Entry 1KY5 (X-ray diffraction, 2.80 A resolution); this record covers chains A and D of the 4 polymer chains in the assembly.

Chain A:
Molecule: S-adenosylhomocysteine hydrolase
Organism: Rattus norvegicus
Notes: EC 3.3.1.1
UniProtKB: P10760 (SAHH_RAT); numbering as in UniProt (aligned over 1-431)
Chain sequence (431 residues; row label = number of the first residue in the row):
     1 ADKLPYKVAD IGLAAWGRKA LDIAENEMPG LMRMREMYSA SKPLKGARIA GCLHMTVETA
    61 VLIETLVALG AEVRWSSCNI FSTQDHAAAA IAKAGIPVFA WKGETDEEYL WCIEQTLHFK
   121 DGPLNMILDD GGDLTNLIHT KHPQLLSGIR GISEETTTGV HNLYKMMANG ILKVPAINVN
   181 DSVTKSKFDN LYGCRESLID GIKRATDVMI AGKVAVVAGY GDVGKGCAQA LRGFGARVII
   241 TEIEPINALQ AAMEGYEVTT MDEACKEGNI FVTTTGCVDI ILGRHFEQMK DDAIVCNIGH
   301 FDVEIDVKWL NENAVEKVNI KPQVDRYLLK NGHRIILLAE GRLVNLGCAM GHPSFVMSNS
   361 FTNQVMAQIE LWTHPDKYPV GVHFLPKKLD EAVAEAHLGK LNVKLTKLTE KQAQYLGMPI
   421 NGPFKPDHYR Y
Unresolved in the structure: 1
Construct notes: engineered mutation E244 (Asp in P10760)
Ligand contacts:
  - 3'-oxo-adenosine (ADY): L53, H54, T56, E58, T59, D130, E155, T156, K185, D189, H300, L343, L346, M350, G351, H352, M357, F361
  - NADH (NAI; 1,4-dihydronicotinamide adenine dinucleotide), molecule 1: T156, T157, T158, K185, D189, N190, C194, A218, G219, Y220, G221, D222, V223, T241, E242, I243, E244, N247, T274, T275, G276, C277, I280, I298, G299, H300, L343, N345, H352
  - NADH (NAI), molecule 2: T406, L408, Q412, K425, Y429

Chain D:
Molecule: S-adenosylhomocysteine hydrolase
Organism: Rattus norvegicus
Notes: EC 3.3.1.1
UniProtKB: P10760 (SAHH_RAT); residues 3001-3431 here correspond to UniProt positions 1-431 (UniProt number = residue number - 3000)
Chain sequence (431 residues; row label = number of the first residue in the row):
  3001 ADKLPYKVAD IGLAAWGRKA LDIAENEMPG LMRMREMYSA SKPLKGARIA GCLHMTVETA
  3061 VLIETLVALG AEVRWSSCNI FSTQDHAAAA IAKAGIPVFA WKGETDEEYL WCIEQTLHFK
  3121 DGPLNMILDD GGDLTNLIHT KHPQLLSGIR GISEETTTGV HNLYKMMANG ILKVPAINVN
  3181 DSVTKSKFDN LYGCRESLID GIKRATDVMI AGKVAVVAGY GDVGKGCAQA LRGFGARVII
  3241 TEIEPINALQ AAMEGYEVTT MDEACKEGNI FVTTTGCVDI ILGRHFEQMK DDAIVCNIGH
  3301 FDVEIDVKWL NENAVEKVNI KPQVDRYLLK NGHRIILLAE GRLVNLGCAM GHPSFVMSNS
  3361 FTNQVMAQIE LWTHPDKYPV GVHFLPKKLD EAVAEAHLGK LNVKLTKLTE KQAQYLGMPI
  3421 NGPFKPDHYR Y
Unresolved in the structure: 3001
Construct notes: engineered mutation E3244 (Asp244 in P10760)
Ligand contacts:
  - 3'-oxo-adenosine (ADY): L3053, H3054, T3056, E3058, T3059, D3130, E3155, T3156, K3185, D3189, H3300, L3343, L3346, M3350, G3351, H3352, M3357, F3361
  - NADH (NAI; 1,4-dihydronicotinamide adenine dinucleotide), molecule 1: T3156, T3157, T3158, K3185, D3189, N3190, C3194, A3218, G3219, Y3220, G3221, D3222, V3223, T3241, E3242, I3243, E3244, N3247, T3274, T3275, G3276, C3277, I3280, I3298, G3299, H3300, L3343, N3345, H3352
  - NADH (NAI), molecule 2: T3406, L3408, Q3412, L3416, K3425, Y3429

Interface between chain A and chain D:
Pairs across the interface - 19 pairs, chain A then chain D:
  A211(A) - M3253(D)
  G212(A) - A3252(D)  hydrogen bond (backbone-backbone)
  G212(A) - M3253(D)
  G235(A) - A3252(D)
  G235(A) - M3253(D)
  G235(A) - E3254(D)
  G235(A) - G3255(D)  hydrogen bond (backbone-backbone)
  A236(A) - G3255(D)
  R237(A) - G3255(D)
  R237(A) - E3257(D)
  A252(A) - G3212(D)
  A252(A) - G3235(D)
  M253(A) - A3211(D)
  M253(A) - G3235(D)
  E254(A) - G3235(D)
  G255(A) - G3235(D)  hydrogen bond (backbone-backbone)
  G255(A) - A3236(D)
  G255(A) - R3237(D)
  E257(A) - R3237(D)
Also at the interface, not in a pair above, chain A (12 interface residues in all): M209, F234
Also at the interface, not in a pair above, chain D (11 interface residues in all): Y3256

Overview:
Chain A and chain D form an interface of 12 and 11 residues respectively; the contacts include 3 hydrogen
bonds. Main-chain hydrogen bonds include G212(A)-A3252(D), G235(A)-G3255(D) and G255(A)-G3235(D). Chain A
binds NADH and 3'-oxo-adenosine. Chain D binds NADH and 3'-oxo-adenosine.
Chain A and chain D are both S-adenosylhomocysteine hydrolase (Rattus norvegicus); the structure, D244E mutant
S-Adenosylhomocysteine hydrolase refined with noncrystallographic restraints, was determined by X-ray
diffraction, deposited together with 1KY4.
